Entry 4X4E (X-ray diffraction, 2.80 A resolution); this record covers chains B and F of the 6 polymer chains in the assembly.

[Chain B]
Protein: Regulatory protein
Organism: Enterobacter sp. RFL1396
UniProtKB: Q8GGH0 (Q8GGH0_9ENTR); residues 1-79 here = UniProt positions 1-79
Chain sequence (82 residues; numbered -2 to 79; the number before each row is that of its first residue; numbers below 1 keep their minus sign (Gly-2 is residue -2)):
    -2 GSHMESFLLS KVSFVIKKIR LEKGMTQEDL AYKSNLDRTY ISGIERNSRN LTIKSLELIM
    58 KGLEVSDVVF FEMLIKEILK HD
Unresolved in the structure: -2 to 1, 79
Sequence notes: expression tag (-2 to 0)

[Chain F]
Molecule: 35-nt DNA strand
Sequence (35 nucleotides; numbered 1 to 35; the number before each row is that of its first residue):
     1 ATGTTGACTA TAATCACACG GACTATAAGT CACAT

[How chain B and chain F interact]
Residue-residue contacts (12; chain B residue first):
  Arg17(B) - DC17(F)  salt bridge to the phosphate
  Thr23(B) - DA16(F)  phosphate contact
  Thr23(B) - DC17(F)  phosphate contact
  Gln24(B) - DC17(F)  hydrogen bond to the phosphate
  Gln24(B) - DA18(F)  hydrogen bond to the phosphate
  Arg35(B) - DC17(F)  base contact
  Arg35(B) - DA18(F)  hydrogen bond to the base
  Thr36(B) - DC19(F)  base contact
  Ser39(B) - DA18(F)  hydrogen bond to the phosphate
  Arg43(B) - DA18(F)  sugar contact
  Arg43(B) - DC19(F)  salt bridge to the phosphate
  Thr49(B) - DA27(F)  sugar contact
Interface residues without a listed pair, chain B (11 interface residues in all): Lys14, Leu18, Asn44
Interface residues without a listed pair, chain F (6 interface residues in all): DG20

[Summary]
11 residues of chain B face 6 of chain F across their interface; the contacts include 4 hydrogen bonds and 2
salt bridges. Polar pairs include Arg35(B)-DA18(F), Gln24(B)-DC17(F) and Gln24(B)-DA18(F).
Chain B is Regulatory protein (Enterobacter sp. RFL1396) and chain F is a 35-nt DNA strand; the structure,
RADIATION DAMAGE TO THE NUCLEOPROTEIN COMPLEX C.Esp1396I: DOSE (DWD) 14.4 MGy, was determined by X-ray
diffraction, deposited together with 4X4B, 4X4C, 4X4D, 4X4F, 4X4G, 4X4H and 4X4I.
